5VI8 - chains F and O of the 10 polymer chains in the assembly; structure by X-ray diffraction, 2.76 A resolution.

== Chain F ==
Molecule: RNA polymerase sigma factor SigA
From: Mycobacterium smegmatis (strain ATCC 700084 / mc(2)155)
UniProt: A0QW02 (A0QW02_MYCS2); the construct has insertions or renumbered stretches relative to UniProt, so the offset changes along the chain: 118-156 = UniProt 1-39; 163-466 = UniProt 163-466
Amino-acid sequence (466 residues; numbered 118 to 466 plus 123 insertion-coded residues; 6 numbers in that range are skipped by the numbering (no residue carries them; nothing is unmodelled there); the number before each row is that of its first residue; a row labelled like 156A-156Z holds insertion residues (156A, then the next letters in order)):
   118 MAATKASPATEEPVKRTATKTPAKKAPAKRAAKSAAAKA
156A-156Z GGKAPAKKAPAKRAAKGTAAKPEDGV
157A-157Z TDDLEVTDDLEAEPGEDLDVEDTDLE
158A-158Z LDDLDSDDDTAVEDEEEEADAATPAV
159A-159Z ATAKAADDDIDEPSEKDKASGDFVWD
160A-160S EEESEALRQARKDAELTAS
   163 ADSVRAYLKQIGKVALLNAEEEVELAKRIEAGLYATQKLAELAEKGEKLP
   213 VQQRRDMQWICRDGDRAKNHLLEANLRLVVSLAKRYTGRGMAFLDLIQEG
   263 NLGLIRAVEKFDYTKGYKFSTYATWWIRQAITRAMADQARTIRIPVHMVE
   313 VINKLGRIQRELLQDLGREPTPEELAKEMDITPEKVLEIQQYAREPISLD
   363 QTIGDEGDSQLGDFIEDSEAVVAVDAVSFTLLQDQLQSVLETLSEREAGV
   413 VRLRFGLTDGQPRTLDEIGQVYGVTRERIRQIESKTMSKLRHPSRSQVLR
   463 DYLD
Disordered / not traced: 118-139, 156A-156Z, 157A-157Z, 158A-158Z, 159A-159Z, 160A-160S, 368-369

== Chain O ==
Molecule: 31-nt DNA strand
Sequence (31 nucleotides; row label = number of the first residue in the row):
     1 GCTTGACAAAAGTGTTAAATTGTGCTATACT

== Interface between chain F and chain O ==
Contacting residue pairs (53):
  Leu178(F) - DT31(O)  sugar contact
  Glu184(F) - DT31(O)  base contact
  Ala236(F) - DT31(O)  base contact
  Asn237(F) - DT31(O)  hydrogen bond to the base
  Arg239(F) - DT31(O)  sugar contact
  Leu240(F) - DT31(O)  hydrogen bond to the sugar
  Ser243(F) - DT31(O)  sugar contact
  Arg268(F) - DG24(O)  salt bridge to the phosphate
  Arg268(F) - DC25(O)  salt bridge to the phosphate
  Lys272(F) - DC25(O)  salt bridge to the phosphate
  Lys272(F) - DT26(O)  phosphate contact
  Lys272(F) - DA27(O)  hydrogen bond to the base
  Phe273(F) - DA27(O)  base contact
  Asp274(F) - DA27(O)  hydrogen bond to the base
  Lys277(F) - DA27(O)  base contact
  Tyr279(F) - DT28(O)  sugar contact
  Tyr279(F) - DA29(O)  phosphate contact
  Lys280(F) - DA29(O)  hydrogen bond to the phosphate
  Lys280(F) - DC30(O)  salt bridge to the phosphate
  Ser282(F) - DA29(O)  sugar contact
  Ser282(F) - DC30(O)  hydrogen bond to the phosphate
  Ser282(F) - DT31(O)  base contact
  Thr283(F) - DT28(O)  phosphate contact
  Thr283(F) - DA29(O)  hydrogen bond to the phosphate
  Tyr284(F) - DT26(O)  hydrogen bond to the phosphate
  Tyr284(F) - DA27(O)  stacking on the base
  Thr286(F) - DC30(O)  base contact
  Trp287(F) - DT26(O)  base contact
  Trp287(F) - DA27(O)  sugar contact
  Trp288(F) - DC25(O)  phosphate contact
  Trp288(F) - DT26(O)  base contact
  Gln291(F) - DC25(O)  hydrogen bond to the base
  Gln291(F) - DT26(O)  base contact
  Arg295(F) - DT23(O)  base contact
  Arg295(F) - DG24(O)  hydrogen bond to the base
  Arg295(F) - DC25(O)  base contact
  Arg305(F) - DG22(O)  salt bridge to the phosphate
  Pro307(F) - DT21(O)  phosphate contact
  Pro307(F) - DG22(O)  phosphate contact
  Val308(F) - DT23(O)  base contact
  His309(F) - DT20(O)  sugar contact
  His309(F) - DT21(O)  salt bridge to the phosphate
  Lys347(F) - DT20(O)  salt bridge to the phosphate
  Arg408(F) - DC2(O)  salt bridge to the phosphate
  Val436(F) - DT3(O)  phosphate contact
  Thr437(F) - DT3(O)  hydrogen bond to the phosphate
  Thr437(F) - DT4(O)  base contact
  Glu439(F) - DT4(O)  base contact
  Arg440(F) - DG1(O)  sugar contact
  Arg440(F) - DC2(O)  salt bridge to the phosphate
  Arg440(F) - DT3(O)  phosphate contact
  Gln443(F) - DC2(O)  base contact
  Gln443(F) - DT3(O)  hydrogen bond to the base
Also at the interface, not in a pair above, chain F (35 interface residues in all): Gly435, Arg438
Also at the interface, not in a pair above, chain O (17 interface residues in all): DC7

== In short ==
35 residues of chain F face 17 of chain O across their interface; the contacts include 12 hydrogen bonds, 9
salt bridges and 1 aromatic stacking contact. Among the polar pairs are Asn237(F)-DT31(O), Lys272(F)-DA27(O)
and Asp274(F)-DA27(O).
Here chain F is RNA polymerase sigma factor SigA (Mycobacterium smegmatis (strain ATCC 700084 / mc(2)155)) and
chain O is a 31-nt DNA strand. Entry 5VI8 (Structure of a mycobacterium smegmatis transcription initiation
complex with an upstream-fork promoter fragment) was determined by X-ray diffraction together with 5VI5 from
the same study.
